PDB entry 4QGY | X-ray diffraction, 1.38 A resolution | chain A

== Chain A ==
Protein: nanobody n25, VH domain
From: Lama glama
Notes: antibody fragment or engineered binder
Sequence (135 residues; numbered 1 to 135; the number before each row is that of its first residue):
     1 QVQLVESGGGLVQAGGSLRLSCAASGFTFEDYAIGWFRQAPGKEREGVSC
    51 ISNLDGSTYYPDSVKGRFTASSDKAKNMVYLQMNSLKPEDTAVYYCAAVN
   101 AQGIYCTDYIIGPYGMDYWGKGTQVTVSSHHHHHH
Disulfides: Cys-22/Cys-96, Cys-50/Cys-106

== Overview ==
Chain A is nanobody n25, VH domain (Lama glama); the structure, Camelid (llama) nanobody n25 (VHH) against
type 6 secretion system TssM protein, was determined by X-ray diffraction together with 4QLR from the same
study.
